2WNU - chains D and F of the 3 polymer chains in the assembly; structure by X-ray diffraction, 2.30 A resolution.

# Chain D
Name: Complement C1Q subcomponent subunit A
Organism: Homo sapiens
Notes: fragment: c-terminal globular region, residues 112-245
UniProt: P02745 (C1QA_HUMAN); residues 90-223 here correspond to UniProt positions 112-245 (UniProt number = residue number + 22)
Amino-acid sequence (134 residues; numbered 90 to 223; the number before each row is that of its first residue):
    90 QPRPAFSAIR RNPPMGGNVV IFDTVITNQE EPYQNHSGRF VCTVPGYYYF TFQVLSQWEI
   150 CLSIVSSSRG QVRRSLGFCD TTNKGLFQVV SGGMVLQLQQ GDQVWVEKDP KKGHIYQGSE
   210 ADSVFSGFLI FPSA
Unresolved in the structure: 223
UniProt features mapped onto this chain:
  - binding site (Ca(2+)): Gln-177
  - glycosylation: Asn-124 (N-linked (GlcNAc...) asparagine)
Disulfides: Cys-150/Cys-168

# Chain F
Name: Complement C1Q subcomponent subunit C
Organism: Homo sapiens
Notes: fragment: c terminal globular domain, residues 115-245
UniProt: P02747 (C1QC_HUMAN); residues 87-217 here correspond to UniProt positions 115-245 (UniProt number = residue number + 28)
Amino-acid sequence (131 residues; each row starts with the number of its first residue):
    87 KQKFQSVFTV TRQTHQPPAP NSLIRFNAVL TNPQGDYDTS TGKFTCKVPG LYYFVYHASH
   147 TANLCVLLYR SGVKVVTFCG HTSKTNQVNS GGVLLRLQVG EEVWLAVNDY YDMVGIQGSD
   207 SVFSGFLLFP D
Unresolved in the structure: 87-88
Disulfides: Cys-151/Cys-165
Reported in the primary citation:
  - binding site for n,O6-disulfo-glucosamine: Tyr-155, Trp-190
  - binding site for 2-O-sulfo-beta-L-altropyranuronic acid: Lys-129

# Interface between chain D and chain F
Contacting residue pairs (45):
  Tyr-136(D) with Val-93(F), hydrophobic; Thr-117(F); Pro-119(F)
  Tyr-138(D) with Val-141(F); His-143(F); Phe-212(F), hydrophobic
  Leu-165(D) with Thr-97(F); Leu-116(F), hydrophobic; Asp-206(F); Val-208(F), hydrophobic
  Gly-166(D) with Gly-204(F); Ser-205(F); Asp-206(F), hydrogen bond (backbone-side chain)
  Phe-167(D) with His-143(F); Gly-204(F), hydrogen bond (backbone-backbone); Ser-205(F); Asp-206(F); Val-208(F), hydrophobic
  Cys-168(D) with Asn-172(F), hydrogen bond (backbone-side chain); Gln-173(F); Val-174(F); Gly-204(F); Ser-205(F), hydrogen bond (backbone-side chain)
  Asp-169(D) with Asn-172(F); Gln-173(F), hydrogen bond
  Thr-170(D) with Thr-171(F); Asn-172(F), hydrogen bond (side chain-backbone); Ile-202(F)
  Thr-171(D) with Thr-171(F); Gln-173(F), hydrogen bond
  Gln-177(D) with Gln-173(F), hydrogen bond
  Ser-180(D) with His-143(F), hydrogen bond; Val-174(F); Ser-176(F)
  Gly-181(D) with His-143(F)
  Gly-182(D) with His-143(F); Val-208(F)
  Met-183(D) with Thr-95(F); Leu-116(F), hydrophobic
  Val-184(D) with Val-93(F), hydrophobic; Thr-95(F), hydrogen bond (backbone-side chain); Thr-117(F)
  Phe-217(D) with Phe-212(F), hydrophobic
  Ile-219(D) with Phe-212(F), hydrophobic
  Phe-220(D) with Gln-91(F)
Also at the interface, not in a pair above, chain D (22 interface residues in all): Thr-140, Cys-150, Val-179, Lys-201
Also at the interface, not in a pair above, chain F (26 interface residues in all): Phe-94, Gln-120, Ser-145, Ser-207, Ser-210, Leu-213

# In short
22 residues of chain D and 26 residues of chain F are in contact, with 10 hydrogen bonds. Polar contacts
include Gly-166(D)/Asp-206(F), Cys-168(D)/Asn-172(F) and Cys-168(D)/Ser-205(F). UniProt lists Ca2+-binding
residue Gln-177(D) on chain D. The paper reports a binding site for n,O6-disulfo-glucosamine at Tyr-155(F) and
Trp-190(F); a binding site for 2-O-sulfo-beta-L-altropyranuronic acid at Lys-129(F).
Here chain D is Complement C1Q subcomponent subunit A and chain F is Complement C1Q subcomponent subunit C,
both from Homo sapiens. Entry 2WNU (Complex between c1q globular heads and heparan sulfate) was determined by
X-ray diffraction together with 2WNV from the same study.
